PDB entry 7ADZ | electron microscopy, 2.50 A resolution | chains 1A and 2A of the 30 polymer chains in the assembly

# Chain 1A
Molecule: cap adaptor protein (Algo2)
Source organism: Algoriphagus machipongonensis
Reference sequence: A3HTC3 (A3HTC3_9BACT); numbering as in UniProt (aligned over 1-284)
Amino-acid sequence (284 residues; numbered 1 to 284; the number before each row is that of its first residue):
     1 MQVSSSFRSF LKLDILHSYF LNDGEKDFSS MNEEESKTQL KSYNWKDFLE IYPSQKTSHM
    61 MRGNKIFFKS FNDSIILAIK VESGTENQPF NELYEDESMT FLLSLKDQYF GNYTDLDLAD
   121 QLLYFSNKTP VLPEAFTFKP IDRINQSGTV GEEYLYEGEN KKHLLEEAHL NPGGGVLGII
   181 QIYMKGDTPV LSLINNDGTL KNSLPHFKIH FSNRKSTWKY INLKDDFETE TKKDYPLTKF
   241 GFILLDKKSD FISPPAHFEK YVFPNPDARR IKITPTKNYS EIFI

# Chain 2A
Molecule: Putative phage tail sheath protein FI
Source organism: Algoriphagus machipongonensis
Reference sequence: A3HTC2 (A3HTC2_9BACT); numbering as in UniProt (aligned over 1-692)
Amino-acid sequence (692 residues; numbered 1 to 692; the number before each row is that of its first residue):
     1 MATYKTPGVY IEEITKFPPS VAQVETAIPA FIGYTQFART KPSVDSDDLI LKPKRISSLL
    61 DFTTYYGGAQ NEQGITVKLT DTLIEGAENR TINVPEPTFK SPYLMFYSLQ MYFANGGGPC
   121 YIVSTGVYDD WSDSETPPTI NFSDLESGLA VIRKEDEPTL LLFPDATNLP TDDEFYSLYN
   181 SALMQCNDLQ DRFTILDTYS DQTYNDGVED LDPIPALRNG INLTKDYLKY GAAYYPFVQT
   241 ILNYQYSADE IVIQHLSYNP NAIATALDNL NAVNGPTFID AILDDLRDLS LPDISGEISD
   301 AVGFMYDDVD GFDIDGTFTT NSVKVANFAS LVESVLSTLN ELIDAKEEIN KDVNSAIASS
   361 EEDNAIKTAI SDALDVFNED FEGADKIESV AKNLSDLLIK IKQADTNTKV ENVLSINALN
   421 FSAEFEKLLT YDVNTGLTAS VTLDLFANIG TRLDDIIAAV SAAEPIDVNN GKLNGRLLSD
   481 IEPLDNATYN TILLEINSHK VTLPPSSSMA GAYARVDNDR GVWKSPANIG LNYVSKPSVT
   541 VSHEEQESMN VHGTGKSVNA IRSFVGKGTL VWGARTLAGN DNEWRYISVR RFFNMAEESI
   601 KKATEQFVFE PNDGNTWVRV RAMIENFLIL QWRAGALAGA KPEHAFYVKV GLGQTMTAQD
   661 ILEGNMNVEI GLAVVRPAEF IILKFSHKMQ ES
Not modelled in the structure: 1-2, 288-320, 691-692
What the authors report for this chain:
  - conformationally variable residues (order/disorder transition): D288 to T320

# Interface between chain 1A and chain 2A
Contacting residue pairs (18; chain 1A residue first):
  M1(1A) with Q190(2A); R590(2A), hydrogen bond
  V3(1A) with E597(2A)
  H59(1A) with E155(2A), salt bridge; D156(2A)
  R62(1A) with D156(2A), salt bridge
  G63(1A) with K154(2A)
  N64(1A) with K154(2A)
  K65(1A) with K601(2A)
  F67(1A) with E605(2A)
  K69(1A) with Q606(2A); F609(2A)
  A78(1A) with F609(2A), hydrophobic
  F90(1A) with R153(2A)
  N91(1A) with R153(2A)
  E92(1A) with K154(2A), hydrogen bond (backbone-side chain)
  Y94(1A) with K154(2A)
  E97(1A) with K154(2A), salt bridge
Interface residues without a listed pair, chain 1A (17 interface residues in all): F7, L93
Interface residues without a listed pair, chain 2A (15 interface residues in all): Y121, D188, L189, V608

# Overview
17 residues of chain 1A face 15 of chain 2A across their interface; the contacts include 2 hydrogen bonds and
3 salt bridges. Among the polar pairs are H59(1A)-E155(2A), R62(1A)-D156(2A) and E97(1A)-K154(2A). The paper
reports conformational variability at D288(2A).
Chain 1A is cap adaptor protein (Algo2) and chain 2A is Putative phage tail sheath protein FI, both from
Algoriphagus machipongonensis; the structure, Cryo-EM structure of an extracellular contractile injection
system in marine bacterium Algoriphagus machipongonensis, the cap portion ..., was determined by electron
microscopy together with 7AEF, 7AE0 and 7AEB from the same study.
